PDB entry 7NMM | X-ray diffraction, 2.30 A resolution | chains A and I

# Chain A
Protein: sHMAx
Organism: Setaria italica
Reference sequence: K3YDQ6 (K3YDQ6_SETIT); numbering as in UniProt (aligned over 3-80)
Amino-acid sequence (79 residues; row label = number of the first residue in the row):
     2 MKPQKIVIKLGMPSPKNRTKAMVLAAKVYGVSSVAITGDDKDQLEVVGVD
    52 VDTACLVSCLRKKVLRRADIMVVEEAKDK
Unresolved in the structure: 80
Differences from the reference sequence: initiating methionine (2)
From the paper describing this entry:
  - contacts within the chain: T38-Q44 (hydrogen bond)
  - conformationally variable residues (side-chain flip): Q44

# Chain I
Protein: APikL2F
Organism: Pyricularia oryzae B157
Amino-acid sequence (95 residues; row label = number of the first residue in the row):
    19 GPMQNEYIDAKKHGIDLSRERAPNFVDHPGIPPSDCFWFLYKNYVRQNAG
    69 VCQSDWSFDMKIGQYWVTIHTDEGCRLSGIIPAGWLILGMKRPGF
Unresolved in the structure: 19-22
Disulfide bonds: C54-C93
From the paper describing this entry:
  - specificity-determining residues: N66, P111

# Interface between chain A and chain I
Contacting residue pairs (43):
  K6(A) - S52(I)  hydrogen bond
  K10(A) - N66(I)
  S34(A) - H46(I)  hydrogen bond
  S34(A) - P47(I)
  A36(A) - V44(I)  hydrophobic
  T38(A) - N42(I)
  G39(A) - N42(I)  hydrogen bond (backbone-side chain)
  G39(A) - N66(I)
  D40(A) - R39(I)  salt bridge
  D40(A) - R64(I)  salt bridge
  D40(A) - N66(I)  hydrogen bond (backbone-side chain)
  D40(A) - A67(I)  hydrogen bond (side chain-backbone)
  K42(A) - N42(I)
  Q44(A) - N66(I)  hydrogen bond
  E46(A) - H46(I)  salt bridge
  V48(A) - H46(I)
  V48(A) - I49(I)  hydrophobic
  M72(A) - N66(I)
  M72(A) - M78(I)
  M72(A) - K79(I)  hydrogen bond (backbone-backbone)
  M72(A) - W84(I)
  V73(A) - F76(I)  hydrophobic
  V73(A) - D77(I)
  V73(A) - M78(I)  hydrophobic
  V73(A) - W84(I)
  V74(A) - F76(I)
  V74(A) - D77(I)  hydrogen bond (backbone-backbone)
  V74(A) - W84(I)
  E75(A) - V69(I)
  E75(A) - C70(I)
  E75(A) - Q71(I)  hydrogen bond (side chain-backbone)
  E75(A) - W74(I)
  E75(A) - S75(I)
  E75(A) - F76(I)
  E76(A) - Q71(I)  hydrogen bond (backbone-side chain)
  E76(A) - W74(I)  hydrogen bond (backbone-side chain)
  A77(A) - Q71(I)
  K78(A) - P50(I)
  K78(A) - Q71(I)  hydrogen bond (backbone-side chain)
  K78(A) - S72(I)  hydrogen bond (side chain-backbone)
  K78(A) - D73(I)  hydrogen bond (side chain-backbone)
  K78(A) - W74(I)
  D79(A) - P50(I)
Other interface residues (no listed pair), chain A (25 interface residues in all): P4, V35, I37, D41, D70, I71
Other interface residues (no listed pair), chain I (25 interface residues in all): F43, Q65
From the paper, about this interface:
  - specific contacts: D40(A)-N66(I) (backbone contact), Q44(A)-N66(I) (hydrogen bond)

# In short
The chain A/chain I interface involves 25 residues from each chain, with 14 hydrogen bonds and 3 salt bridges.
Among the polar pairs are D40(A)-R39(I), D40(A)-R64(I) and E46(A)-H46(I). The paper describes a backbone
contact between D40(A) and N66(I); a hydrogen bond between Q44(A) and N66(I). The paper reports specificity
determinants N66(I) and P111(I); conformational variability at Q44(A).
Chain A is sHMAx (Setaria italica) and chain I is APikL2F (Pyricularia oryzae B157); the structure, Complex of
rice blast (Magnaporthe oryzae) effector protein APikL2F with the host target sHMA94 from Setaria ..., was
determined by X-ray diffraction.
